9MIP - chains A and C of the 3 polymer chains in the assembly; structure by electron microscopy, 3.40 A resolution.

Chain A:
Protein: Serine/threonine-protein phosphatase 2A 65 kDa regulatory subunit A alpha isoform
Organism: Homo sapiens
UniProtKB: P30153 (2AAA_HUMAN); residue numbers follow UniProt; this construct covers 1-589
Amino-acid sequence (589 residues; numbered 1 to 589; the number before each row is that of its first residue):
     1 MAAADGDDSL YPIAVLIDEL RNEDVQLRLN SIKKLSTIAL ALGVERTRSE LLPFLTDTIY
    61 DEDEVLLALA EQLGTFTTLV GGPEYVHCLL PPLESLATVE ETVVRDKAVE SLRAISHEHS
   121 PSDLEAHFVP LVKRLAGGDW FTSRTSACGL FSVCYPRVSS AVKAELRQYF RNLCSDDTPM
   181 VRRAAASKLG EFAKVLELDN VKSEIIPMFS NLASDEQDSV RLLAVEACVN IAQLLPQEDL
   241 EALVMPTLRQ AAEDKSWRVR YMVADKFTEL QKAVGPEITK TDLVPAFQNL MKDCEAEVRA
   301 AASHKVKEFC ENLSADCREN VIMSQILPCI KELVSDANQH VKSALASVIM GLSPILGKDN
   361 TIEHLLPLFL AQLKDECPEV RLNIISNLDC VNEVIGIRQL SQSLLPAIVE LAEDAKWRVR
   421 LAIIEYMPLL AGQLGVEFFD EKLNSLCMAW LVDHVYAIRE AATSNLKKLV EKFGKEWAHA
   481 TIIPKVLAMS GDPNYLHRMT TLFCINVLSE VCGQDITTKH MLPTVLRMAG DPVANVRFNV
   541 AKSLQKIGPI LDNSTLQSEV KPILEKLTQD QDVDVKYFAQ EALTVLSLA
Disordered / not traced: 1-6
Swiss-Prot annotation at these positions:
  - modified residue: Ala-2 (N-acetylalanine), Lys-280 (N6-acetyllysine)
  - natural variant: Val-132 (V132L: In HJS2), Pro-179 (P179L: In HJS2), Met-180 (M180T: In HJS2; M180V: In HJS2), Arg-182 (R182W: In HJS2), Arg-258 (R258H: In HJS2), Val-470 (V470A: In HJS2; uncertain significance), Arg-498 (R498L: In HJS2)

Chain C:
Protein: Serine/threonine-protein phosphatase 2A catalytic subunit alpha isoform
Organism: Homo sapiens
Notes: EC 3.1.3.16
UniProtKB: P67775 (PP2AA_HUMAN); residue numbers follow UniProt; this construct covers 1-309
Amino-acid sequence (309 residues; row label = number of the first residue in the row):
     1 MDEKVFTKEL DQWIEQLNEC KQLSESQVKS LCEKAKEILT KESNVQEVRC PVTVCGDVHG
    61 QFHDLMELFR IGGKSPDTNY LFMGDYVDRG YYSVETVTLL VALKVRYRER ITILRGNHES
   121 RQITQVYGFY DECLRKYGNA NVWKYFTDLF DYLPLTALVD GQIFCLHGGL SPSIDTLDHI
   181 RALDRLQEVP HEGPMCDLLW SDPDDRGGWG ISPRGAGYTF GQDISETFNH ANGLTLVSRA
   241 HQLVMEGYNW CHDRNVVTIF SAPNYCYRCG NQAAIMELDD TLKYSFLQFD PAPRRGEPHV
   301 TRRTPDYFL
Disordered / not traced: 1, 296-303
Bound ions: Mn2+ site 1: Asp-57, His-59, Asp-85; Mn2+ site 2: Asp-85, Asn-117, His-167, His-241
Swiss-Prot annotation at these positions:
  - active site: His-118 (Proton donor)
  - binding site (Mn(2+)): Asp-57, His-59, Asp-85, Asn-117, His-167, His-241
  - binding site (Zn(2+)): Asp-57, His-59, Asp-85
  - binding site (Fe(3+)): Asp-85, Asn-117, His-167, His-241
  - modified residue: Tyr-307 (Phosphotyrosine), Leu-309 (Leucine methyl ester)
  - natural variant: Gly-60 (G60V: In HJS3; uncertain significance), Asp-88 (D88G: In HJS3), Gln-122 (Q122H: In HJS3), Gln-125 to Leu-309 (deletion: In HJS3), Tyr-127 (Y127C: In HJS3), Asp-131 (D131H: In HJS3), His-191 (H191R: In HJS3), Arg-214 to Leu-309 (deletion: In HJS3), Asp-223 (D223H: In HJS3; D223V: In HJS3), Tyr-265 (Y265C: In HJS3), Phe-308 (F308FF: In HJS3)
  - mutagenesis: Asp-85 (D85N: Loss of phosphatase activity), Leu-309 (L309A: Loss of binding to PP2A B-alpha regulatory subunit)

Chain A / chain C interface:
Residue-residue contacts (52):
  Val-25(A) / Leu-309(C)  hydrophobic
  Leu-29(A) / Leu-309(C)  hydrophobic
  Glu-62(A) / Tyr-307(C)
  Glu-62(A) / Phe-308(C)
  Asp-63(A) / Tyr-307(C)  hydrogen bond
  Asp-63(A) / Phe-308(C)
  Glu-64(A) / Phe-308(C)
  Glu-64(A) / Leu-309(C)
  Glu-101(A) / Tyr-307(C)
  Glu-101(A) / Phe-308(C)
  Val-103(A) / Phe-308(C)  hydrophobic
  Lys-416(A) / Asp-290(C)  salt bridge
  Trp-417(A) / Glu-67(C)  hydrogen bond
  Trp-417(A) / Ile-71(C)
  Arg-418(A) / Glu-67(C)  salt bridge
  Arg-418(A) / Arg-70(C)
  Arg-418(A) / Ala-292(C)
  Arg-418(A) / Pro-293(C)
  Val-455(A) / Ile-71(C)
  Tyr-456(A) / Arg-70(C)
  Tyr-456(A) / Ile-71(C)  hydrogen bond (backbone-backbone)
  Tyr-456(A) / Gly-72(C)
  Tyr-456(A) / Gly-73(C)
  Tyr-456(A) / Lys-74(C)
  Tyr-456(A) / Asp-77(C)  hydrogen bond
  Ala-457(A) / Arg-70(C)  hydrogen bond (backbone-backbone)
  Pro-493(A) / Asp-280(C)
  Tyr-495(A) / Pro-51(C)  hydrophobic
  Tyr-495(A) / Asp-77(C)
  Tyr-495(A) / Thr-78(C)
  Tyr-495(A) / Asn-79(C)
  Tyr-495(A) / Asp-280(C)
  Leu-496(A) / Thr-78(C)
  Arg-498(A) / Asp-280(C)  salt bridge
  Phe-503(A) / Asp-77(C)
  Val-533(A) / Asp-280(C)
  Ala-534(A) / Arg-110(C)
  Asn-535(A) / Asp-77(C)  hydrogen bond (side chain-backbone)
  Asn-535(A) / Thr-78(C)
  Asn-535(A) / Asn-79(C)  hydrogen bond
  Asn-535(A) / Arg-110(C)  hydrogen bond
  Phe-538(A) / Pro-76(C)
  Asn-539(A) / Asp-77(C)
  Asp-572(A) / Arg-110(C)  salt bridge
  Asp-574(A) / Tyr-107(C)
  Asp-574(A) / Arg-110(C)  salt bridge
  Tyr-577(A) / Asp-2(C)
  Tyr-577(A) / Lys-4(C)  hydrogen bond
  Tyr-577(A) / Thr-7(C)
  Tyr-577(A) / Arg-106(C)
  Phe-578(A) / Tyr-107(C)
  Glu-581(A) / Lys-4(C)  salt bridge
Also at the interface, not in a pair above, chain A (32 interface residues in all): Leu-67, His-454, Arg-459, Asn-494
Also at the interface, not in a pair above, chain C (26 interface residues in all): Asp-279, Leu-287

In short:
Chain A and chain C form an interface of 32 and 26 residues respectively; the contacts include 9 hydrogen
bonds and 6 salt bridges. Polar contacts include Lys-416(A)/Asp-290(C), Arg-418(A)/Glu-67(C) and
Arg-498(A)/Asp-280(C).
Here chain A is Serine/threonine-protein phosphatase 2A 65 kDa regulatory subunit A alpha isoform and chain C
is Serine/threonine-protein phosphatase 2A catalytic subunit alpha isoform, both from Homo sapiens. Entry 9MIP
(CryoEM structure of the Protein Phasphatase 2A (Aalpha-B56gamma-Calpha) holoenzyme complex) was determined by
electron microscopy, deposited together with 9MF5.
